PDB entry 7B0C | X-ray diffraction, 3.00 A resolution | chains B and C of the 4 polymer chains in the assembly

[Chain B]
Protein: HTH-type transcriptional repressor NsrR
Source organism: Streptomyces coelicolor A3(2)
UniProt: Q9L132 (NSRR_STRCO); residues 1-148 here = UniProt positions 1-148
Chain sequence (161 residues; numbered 1 to 161; the number before each row is that of its first residue):
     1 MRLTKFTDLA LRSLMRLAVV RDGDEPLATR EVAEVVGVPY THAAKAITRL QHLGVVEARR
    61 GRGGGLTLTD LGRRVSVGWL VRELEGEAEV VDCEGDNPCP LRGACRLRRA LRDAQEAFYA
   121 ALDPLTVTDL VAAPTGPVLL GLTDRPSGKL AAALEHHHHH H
Unresolved in the structure: 145-161
Differences from the reference sequence: expression tag (149-161)
Bound ions: 4Fe-4S cluster Fe site 1: Asp8 (shared with 3 residues of chain A); 4Fe-4S cluster Fe site 2: Cys93, Cys99, Cys105 (shared with 1 residue of chain A)
Ligand contacts:
  - 4Fe-4S cluster (SF4), molecule 1: Asp8, Arg12, Met15
  - 4Fe-4S cluster (SF4), molecule 2: Val91, Asp92, Cys93, Cys99, Leu101, Arg102, Cys105, Leu107, Arg108, Leu111
Swiss-Prot annotation at these positions:
  - DNA-binding region: Thr29 to His52 (H-T-H motif)
  - binding site ([2Fe-2S] cluster): Cys93, Cys99, Cys105
From the paper describing this entry:
  - binding site for the 23-nt DNA strand: Lys5, Phe6, Thr29, Tyr40, Thr41, His42, Thr48, His52, Ala58 to Gly61, Arg59 to Gly64
  - binding site for the 23-nt DNA strand (chain C): Lys5, Phe6, Thr29, Thr41, His42, Lys45, Thr48, His52, Arg60, Gly61
  - specificity-determining residues: Thr41, Arg60 (proposed by the authors, not directly observed)

[Chain C]
Molecule: 23-nt DNA strand
Sequence (23 nucleotides; each row starts with the number of its first residue):
     1 AACACGAATA TCATCTACCA ATT

[Chain B / chain C interface]
Contacting residue pairs (13):
  Thr4(B) - DT14(C)  sugar contact
  Thr4(B) - DC15(C)  phosphate contact
  Lys5(B) - DC15(C)  hydrogen bond to the phosphate
  Phe6(B) - DC15(C)  hydrogen bond to the phosphate
  Pro39(B) - DT16(C)  phosphate contact
  Pro39(B) - DA17(C)  phosphate contact
  Thr41(B) - DT16(C)  sugar contact
  Thr41(B) - DA17(C)  hydrogen bond to the phosphate
  His42(B) - DC15(C)  salt bridge to the phosphate
  His42(B) - DT16(C)  salt bridge to the phosphate
  Arg60(B) - DT22(C)  base contact
  Arg60(B) - DT23(C)  hydrogen bond to the sugar
  Gly61(B) - DT23(C)  base contact
Interface residues without a listed pair, chain B (9 interface residues in all): Lys45
Interface residues without a listed pair, chain C (8 interface residues in all): DC18, DA21

[Summary]
The interface between chain B and chain C involves 9 residues on one side and 8 on the other; the contacts
include 4 hydrogen bonds and 2 salt bridges. Polar contacts include Arg60(B)-DT23(C), Lys5(B)-DC15(C) and
Phe6(B)-DC15(C). The paper reports a binding site for the 23-nt DNA strand at Lys5(B), Phe6(B) and Thr29(B)
among others; a binding site for the 23-nt DNA strand (chain C) at Lys5(B), Phe6(B) and Thr29(B) among others.
Chain B is HTH-type transcriptional repressor NsrR (Streptomyces coelicolor A3(2)) and chain C is a 23-nt DNA
strand; the structure, [4Fe-4S]-NsrR complexed to 23-bp HmpA1 operator fragment, was determined by X-ray
diffraction.
